Entry 6RYG (X-ray diffraction, 0.97 A resolution); this record covers chain A.

== Chain A ==
Protein: Conglutinin
Organism: Bos taurus
Notes: fragment: carbohydrate recognition domain
Reference sequence: P23805 (CONG_BOVIN); residues 224-351 here correspond to UniProt positions 244-371 (UniProt number = residue number + 20)
Amino-acid sequence (128 residues; numbered 224 to 351; the number before each row is that of its first residue):
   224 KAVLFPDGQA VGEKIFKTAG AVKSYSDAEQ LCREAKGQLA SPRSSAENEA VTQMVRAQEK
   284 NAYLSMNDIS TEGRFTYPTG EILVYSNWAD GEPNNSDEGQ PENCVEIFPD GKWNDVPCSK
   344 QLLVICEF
Disordered / not traced: 224-229, 318-323
Disulfide bonds: Cys255-Cys349, Cys327-Cys341
Ion coordination: Ca2+: Glu315, Asn317, Glu325, Asn337, Asp338
Curated features (UniProtKB/Swiss-Prot):
  - glycosylation: Asn317 (N-linked (GlcNAc...) asparagine)
What the authors report for this chain:
  - Ca2+ coordination: Glu315, Asn317, Glu325, Asn337, Asp338
  - contacts within the chain: Glu329-Asn337, Glu329-Lys343
  - conformationally variable residues (order/disorder transition): Asn318 to Pro324
  - specificity-determining residues: Val339 (proposed by the authors, not directly observed)

== In short ==
The Ca2+ site is built by Glu315, Asn317, Glu325, Asn337 and Asp338. From the paper: Ca2+ coordination by
Glu315, Asn317 and Glu325 among others; the specificity determinant Val339.
Chain A is Conglutinin (Bos taurus); the structure, native structure of conglutinin carbohydrate recognition
domain, was determined by X-ray diffraction together with 6RYJ, 6RYM and 6RYN from the same study.
